PDB entry 2NVL | X-ray diffraction, 2.36 A resolution | chains A and I of the 10 polymer chains in the assembly

== Chain A (and I) ==
Name: Probable peroxiredoxin
Organism: Aeropyrum pernix
Notes: EC 1.11.1.15; chain I of this document is another copy of the same molecule, construct and numbering; everything in this record applies to it too
Reference sequence: Q9Y9L0 (TDXH_AERPE); residues 1-250 here = UniProt positions 1-250
Amino-acid sequence (250 residues; each row starts with the number of its first residue):
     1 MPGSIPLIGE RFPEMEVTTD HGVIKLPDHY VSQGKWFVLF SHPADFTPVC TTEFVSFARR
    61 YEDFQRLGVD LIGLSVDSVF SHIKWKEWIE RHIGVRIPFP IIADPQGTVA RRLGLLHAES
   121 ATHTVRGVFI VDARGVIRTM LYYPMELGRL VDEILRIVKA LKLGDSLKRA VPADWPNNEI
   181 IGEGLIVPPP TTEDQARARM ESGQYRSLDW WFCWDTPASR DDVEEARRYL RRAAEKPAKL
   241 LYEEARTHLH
Not modelled in the structure: 1-3, 246-250
Modified / non-standard residues: Cys-50 (cysteinesulfonic acid; OCS)
Construct notes: engineered mutation Ser-207 (Cys in Q9Y9L0)
UniProt features mapped onto this chain:
  - active site: Cys-50 (Cysteine sulfenic acid (-SOH) intermediate)
  - binding site (substrate): Arg-126
  - mutagenesis: Cys-50 (C50S: Abolishes enzyme activity), Cys-213 (C213S: Abolishes enzyme activity)
From the paper describing this entry:
  - post-translational modification sites: Cys-50
  - conformationally variable residues (side-chain flip): Arg-126
  - contacts within the chain: Cys-50/Arg-126
  - catalytic residues: His-42, Arg-149 (proposed by the authors, not directly observed)

== How chain A and chain I interact ==
Pairs across the interface - 19 pairs, chain A then chain I:
  Thr-19(A) / Thr-191(I)
  Asp-20(A) / Thr-191(I)
  Asp-20(A) / Thr-192(I)
  Asp-20(A) / Glu-193(I)  hydrogen bond (backbone-backbone)
  His-21(A) / Thr-192(I)
  His-21(A) / Glu-193(I)  salt bridge
  Gly-22(A) / Thr-192(I)
  Val-79(A) / Thr-191(I)
  Phe-80(A) / Pro-189(I)  hydrophobic
  Phe-80(A) / Pro-190(I)
  Phe-80(A) / Trp-210(I)
  Ile-83(A) / Thr-192(I)
  Ile-83(A) / Glu-193(I)
  Ile-83(A) / Trp-210(I)  hydrophobic
  Lys-84(A) / Asp-209(I)  salt bridge
  Lys-84(A) / Trp-210(I)
  Lys-84(A) / Trp-211(I)
  Lys-86(A) / Glu-193(I)  salt bridge
  Glu-87(A) / Trp-210(I)  hydrogen bond

== In short ==
10 residues of chain A face 8 of chain I across their interface; the contacts include 2 hydrogen bonds and 3
salt bridges. Polar pairs include His-21(A)/Glu-193(I), Lys-84(A)/Asp-209(I) and Lys-86(A)/Glu-193(I). The
paper reports catalytic residues His-42(A) and Arg-149(A); a modification site at Cys-50(A).
Chain A and chain I are both Probable peroxiredoxin (Aeropyrum pernix); the structure, Crystal structure of
archaeal peroxiredoxin, thioredoxin peroxidase from Aeropyrum pernix K1 (sulfonic acid form), was determined
by X-ray diffraction, deposited together with 2ZCT, 2E2G and 2E2M.
